6MUS - chains H and F of the 10 polymer chains in the assembly; structure by electron microscopy, 3.60 A resolution.

== Chain H ==
Molecule: 40-nt RNA strand
Sequence (40 nucleotides; each row starts with the number of its first residue):
     1 CCCUGGCGCC CAAUACGCAA ACCGCCUCUG CCCGCGGGCG
Disordered / not traced: 1-10, 36-40

== Chain F ==
Molecule: Uncharacterized protein Csm5
Organism: Thermococcus onnurineus
Reference sequence: B6YWC2 (B6YWC2_THEON); numbering as in UniProt (aligned over 1-397)
Sequence (403 residues; numbered 1 to 403; the number before each row is that of its first residue):
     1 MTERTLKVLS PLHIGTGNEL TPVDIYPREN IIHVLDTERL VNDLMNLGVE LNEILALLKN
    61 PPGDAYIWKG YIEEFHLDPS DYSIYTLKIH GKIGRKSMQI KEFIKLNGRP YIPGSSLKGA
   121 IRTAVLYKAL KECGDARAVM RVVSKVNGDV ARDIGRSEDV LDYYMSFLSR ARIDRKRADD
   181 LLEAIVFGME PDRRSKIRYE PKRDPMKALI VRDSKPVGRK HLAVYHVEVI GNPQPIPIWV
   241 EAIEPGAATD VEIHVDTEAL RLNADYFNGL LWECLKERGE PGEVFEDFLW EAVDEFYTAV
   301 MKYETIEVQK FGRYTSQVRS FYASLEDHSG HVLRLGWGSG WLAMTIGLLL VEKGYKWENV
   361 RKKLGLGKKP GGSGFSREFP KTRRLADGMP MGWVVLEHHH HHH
Disordered / not traced: 49, 63-64, 92-94, 134, 157-158, 170-174, 312-315, 370-371, 398-403
Sequence notes: expression tag (398-403)

== Interface between chain H and chain F ==
Contacting residue pairs (9):
  C11(H) with Arg-95(F), hydrogen bond to the phosphate
  A12(H) with Arg-95(F), salt bridge to the phosphate; Ser-97(F), hydrogen bond to the phosphate; Ile-236(F), base contact
  A13(H) with Ser-97(F), phosphate contact; Met-98(F), phosphate contact; Ile-236(F), base contact; Ile-238(F), base contact
  A21(H) with Arg-198(F), hydrogen bond to the sugar
Also at the interface, not in a pair above, chain F (12 interface residues in all): Gln-99, Pro-201, Gln-234, Pro-235, Pro-237, Trp-239

== Summary ==
Chain H and chain F form an interface of 4 and 12 residues respectively; the contacts include 3 hydrogen bonds
and 1 salt bridge. Polar contacts include A21(H)/Arg-198(F), C11(H)/Arg-95(F) and A12(H)/Ser-97(F).
Chain H is a 40-nt RNA strand and chain F is Uncharacterized protein Csm5 (Thermococcus onnurineus); the
structure, Cryo-EM structure of larger Csm-crRNA-target RNA ternary complex in type III-A CRISPR-Cas system,
was determined by electron microscopy (same publication as 6MUA, 6MUU, 6MUR and 6MUT).
